4ADF - chains K and L of the 12 polymer chains in the assembly; structure by X-ray diffraction, 4.40 A resolution (low resolution: residue-level contacts below are approximate; hydrogen-bond / salt-bridge calls are withheld).

[Chain K (and L)]
Molecule: Macrophage colony-stimulating factor 1
Source organism: Homo sapiens
Notes: chain L of this document is another copy of the same molecule, construct and numbering; everything in this record applies to it too
UniProtKB: P09603 (CSF1_HUMAN); residues 1-149 here correspond to UniProt positions 33-181 (UniProt number = residue number + 32)
Sequence (153 residues; numbered -3 to 149; the number before each row is that of its first residue; numbers below 1 keep their minus sign (Gly-3 is residue -3)):
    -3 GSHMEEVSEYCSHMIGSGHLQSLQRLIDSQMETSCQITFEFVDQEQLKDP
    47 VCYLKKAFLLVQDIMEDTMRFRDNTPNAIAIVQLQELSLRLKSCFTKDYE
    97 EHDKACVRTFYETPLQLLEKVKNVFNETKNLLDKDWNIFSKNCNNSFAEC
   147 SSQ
Disordered / not traced: -3 to 3, 147-149 (chain L: -3 to 6, 92-96, 147-149)
Construct notes: expression tag (-3 to 0)
Disulfides: Cys7-Cys90, Cys48-Cys139, Cys102-Cys146
Swiss-Prot annotation at these positions:
  - glycosylation (N-linked (GlcNAc...) asparagine): Asn122, Asn140

[Interface between chain K and chain L]
Disulfides between the chains: Cys31(K)-Cys31(L)
Residue-residue contacts (37):
  Gln20(K) with Arg68(L)
  Arg21(K) with Pro72(L)
  Ile23(K) with Arg68(L)
  Asp24(K) with Arg68(L); Thr71(L)
  Ser25(K) with Ser25(L); Gln26(L); Phe67(L); Asn73(L)
  Gln26(K) with Ser25(L); Gln26(L); Met27(L); Phe67(L)
  Met27(K) with Gln26(L); Thr64(L); Met65(L); Arg66(L); Phe67(L); Leu114(L)
  Glu28(K) with Arg66(L); Arg68(L)
  Thr29(K) with Ile33(L)
  Cys31(K) with Cys31(L), disulfide
  Thr64(K) with Met27(L)
  Met65(K) with Met27(L)
  Arg66(K) with Met27(L); Glu28(L)
  Phe67(K) with Ser25(L); Gln26(L); Met27(L)
  Arg68(K) with Gln20(L); Ile23(L); Asp24(L); Glu28(L)
  Thr71(K) with Asp24(L)
  Asn73(K) with Ser25(L)
  Leu114(K) with Met27(L)
Other interface residues (no listed pair), chain K (21 interface residues in all): Ile33, Pro72, Glu115
Other interface residues (no listed pair), chain L (20 interface residues in all): Thr29, Pro110

[In short]
Chain K and chain L form an interface of 21 and 20 residues respectively; the contacts include 1 disulfide
bond.
Chain K and chain L are both Macrophage colony-stimulating factor 1 (Homo sapiens); the structure, CRYSTAL
STRUCTURE OF THE HUMAN COLONY-STIMULATING FACTOR 1 (hCSF-1) CYTOKINE IN COMPLEX WITH THE VIRAL RECEPTOR ...,
was determined by X-ray diffraction together with 3UEZ, 3UF2, 3UF5 and 4ADQ from the same study.
